Entry 3UN7 (X-ray diffraction, 2.00 A resolution); this record covers chain A.

# Chain A
Name: Penicillin-binding protein A
Source organism: Mycobacterium tuberculosis
Notes: engineered mutation(s): G384R
UniProtKB: P71586 (PBPA_MYCTU); numbering as in UniProt (aligned over 35-491)
Chain sequence (462 residues; row label = number of the first residue in the row):
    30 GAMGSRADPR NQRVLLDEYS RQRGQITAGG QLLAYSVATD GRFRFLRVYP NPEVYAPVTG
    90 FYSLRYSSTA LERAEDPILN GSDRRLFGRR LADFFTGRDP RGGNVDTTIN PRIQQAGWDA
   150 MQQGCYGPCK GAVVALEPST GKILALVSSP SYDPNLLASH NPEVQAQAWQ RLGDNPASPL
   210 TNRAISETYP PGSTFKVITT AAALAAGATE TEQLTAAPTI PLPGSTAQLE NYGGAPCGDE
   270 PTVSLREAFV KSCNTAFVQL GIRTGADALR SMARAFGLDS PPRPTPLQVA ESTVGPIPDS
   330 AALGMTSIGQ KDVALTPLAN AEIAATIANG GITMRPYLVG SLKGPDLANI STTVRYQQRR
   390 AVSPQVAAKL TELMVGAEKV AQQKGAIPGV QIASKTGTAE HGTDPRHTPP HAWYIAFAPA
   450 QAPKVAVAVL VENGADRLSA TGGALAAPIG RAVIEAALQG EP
Unresolved in the structure: 30-47, 410-411, 489-491
Construct notes: expression tag (30-34)
Cystine bridges: Cys154-Cys158, Cys266-Cys282

# In short
Chain A is Penicillin-binding protein A (Mycobacterium tuberculosis); the structure, Crystal structure of PBPA
from MYCOBACTERIUM TUBERCULOSIS, was determined by X-ray diffraction together with 3UPN, 3UPO and 3UPP from
the same study.
